PDB entry 7EJ1 | electron microscopy, 3.20 A resolution | chains A and B of the 8 polymer chains in the assembly

Chain A:
Protein: Voltage-gated potassium channel subunit beta-2
Organism: Homo sapiens
Notes: EC 1.1.1.-
UniProt: Q13303 (KCAB2_HUMAN); residue numbers follow UniProt; this construct covers 1-367
Amino-acid sequence (367 residues; numbered 1 to 367; the number before each row is that of its first residue):
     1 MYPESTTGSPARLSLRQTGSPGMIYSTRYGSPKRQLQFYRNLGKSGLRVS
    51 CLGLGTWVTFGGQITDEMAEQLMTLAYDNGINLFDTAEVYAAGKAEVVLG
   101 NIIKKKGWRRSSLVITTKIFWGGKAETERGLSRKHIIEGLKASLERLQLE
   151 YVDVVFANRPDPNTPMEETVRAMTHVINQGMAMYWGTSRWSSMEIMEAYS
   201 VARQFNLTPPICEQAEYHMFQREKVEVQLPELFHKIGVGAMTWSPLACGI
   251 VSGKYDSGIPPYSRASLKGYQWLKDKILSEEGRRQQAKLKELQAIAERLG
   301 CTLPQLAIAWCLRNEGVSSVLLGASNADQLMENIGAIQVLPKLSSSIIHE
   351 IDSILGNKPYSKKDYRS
Not modelled in the structure: 1-35, 362-367
Residues lining bound ligands: NADP (NAP; NADP nicotinamide-adenine-dinucleotide phosphate): G55, T56, W57, Q63, D85, Y90, K118, N158, S188, R189, Q214, W243, S244, P245, L246, A247, C248, G249, S252, K254, Y262, S263, R264, P304, L321, L322, G323, A324, S325, Q329, E332, N333

Chain B:
Protein: Potassium voltage-gated channel subfamily A member 3
Organism: Homo sapiens
UniProt: P22001 (KCNA3_HUMAN); residue numbers follow UniProt; this construct covers 1-575
Amino-acid sequence (575 residues; each row starts with the number of its first residue):
     1 MDERLSLLRSPPPPSARHRAHPPQRPASSGGAHTLVNHGYAEPAAGRELP
    51 PDMTVVPGDHLLEPEVADGGGAPPQGGCGGGGCDRYEPLPPSLPAAGEQD
   101 CCGERVVINISGLRFETQLKTLCQFPETLLGDPKRRMRYFDPLRNEYFFD
   151 RNRPSFDAILYYYQSGGRIRRPVNVPIDIFSEEIRFYQLGEEAMEKFRED
   201 EGFLREEERPLPRRDFQRQVWLLFEYPESSGPARGIAIVSVLVILISIVI
   251 FCLETLPEFRDEKDYPASTSQDSFEAAGNSTSGSRAGASSFSDPFFVVET
   301 LCIIWFSFELLVRFFACPSKATFSRNIMNLIDIVAIIPYFITLGTELAER
   351 QGNGQQAMSLAILRVIRLVRVFRIFKLSRHSKGLQILGQTLKASMRELGL
   401 LIFFLFIGVILFSSAVYFAEADDPTSGFSSIPDAFWWAVVTMTTVGYGDM
   451 HPVTIGGKIVGSLCAIAGVLTIALPVPVIVSNFNYFYHRETEGEEQSQYM
   501 HVGSCQHLSSSAEELRKARSNSTLSKSEYMVIEEGGMNHSAFPQTPFKTG
   551 NSTATCTTNNNPNSCVNIKKIFTDV
Not modelled in the structure: 1-102, 262-292, 348-358, 504-575
From the paper describing this entry:
  - contacts within the chain: D449-H451 (from molecular simulation)
  - conformationally variable residues (order/disorder transition): D449

How chain A and chain B interact:
Contacting residue pairs (11):
  M196(A) with N145(B)
  Y199(A) with P142(B), hydrogen bond (side chain-backbone); N145(B)
  S200(A) with N145(B)
  R203(A) with P142(B), hydrogen bond (side chain-backbone); L143(B)
  E231(A) with M137(B)
  H234(A) with M137(B)
  K235(A) with F140(B); P142(B); Y147(B)
Also at the interface, not in a pair above, chain A (8 interface residues in all): I236
Also at the interface, not in a pair above, chain B (7 interface residues in all): P133

Overview:
Chain A and chain B form an interface of 8 and 7 residues respectively; the contacts include 2 hydrogen bonds.
Among the polar pairs are Y199(A)-P142(B) and R203(A)-P142(B). Ligands of chain A: NADP. From the paper:
conformational variability at D449(B); contacts within the chain involving H451(B) and D449(B).
Here chain A is Voltage-gated potassium channel subunit beta-2 and chain B is Potassium voltage-gated channel
subfamily A member 3, both from Homo sapiens. Entry 7EJ1 (human voltage-gated potassium channel KV1.3) was
determined by electron microscopy (same publication as 7EJ2).
